Entry 6CG7 (X-ray diffraction, 2.71 A resolution); this record covers chains A and B.

== Chain A (and B) ==
Protein: Cadherin-22
Source organism: Mus musculus
Notes: fragment: ec1-2; chain B of this document is another copy of the same molecule, construct and numbering; everything in this record applies to it too
UniProt: Q9WTP5 (CAD22_MOUSE); residues 1-207 here correspond to UniProt positions 60-266 (UniProt number = residue number + 59)
Chain sequence (207 residues; numbered 1 to 207; the number before each row is that of its first residue):
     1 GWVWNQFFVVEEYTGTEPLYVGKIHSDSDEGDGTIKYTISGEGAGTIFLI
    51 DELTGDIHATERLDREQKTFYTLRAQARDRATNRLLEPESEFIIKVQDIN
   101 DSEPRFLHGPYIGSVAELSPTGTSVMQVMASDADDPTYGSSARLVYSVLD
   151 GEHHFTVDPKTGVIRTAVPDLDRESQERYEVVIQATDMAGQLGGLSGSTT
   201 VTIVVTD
Swiss-Prot annotation at these positions:
  - glycosylation: N100 (N-linked (GlcNAc...) asparagine)
Bound ions: Ca2+ site 1: E11, E12, D64, E66, D101; Ca2+ site 2: E11, E66, D98, I99, D101, D134; Ca2+ site 3: N100, S102, D132, D134, S141, D187
What the authors report for this chain:
  - specificity-determining residues: Y20, Q97

== Interface between chain A and chain B ==
Contacting residue pairs (52):
  G1(A) with S26(B); D27(B), hydrogen bond (backbone-side chain); E87(B), hydrogen bond (backbone-side chain)
  W2(A) with I24(B), hydrophobic; H25(B); Y37(B), hydrophobic; A75(B); Q76(B); A77(B), hydrophobic; E87(B); P88(B), hydrogen bond (side chain-backbone); S90(B), hydrogen bond
  V3(A) with H25(B), hydrogen bond (backbone-backbone)
  W4(A) with W4(B); N5(B); F7(B), hydrophobic; I24(B), hydrophobic; F92(B), hydrophobic
  N5(A) with W4(B)
  Q6(A) with K23(B), hydrogen bond (side chain-backbone)
  F7(A) with W4(B), hydrophobic; F8(B), hydrophobic
  F8(A) with F7(B), hydrophobic; G22(B); K23(B)
  Y20(A) with F8(B), hydrophobic; Q97(B); Y138(B)
  G22(A) with F8(B)
  K23(A) with Q6(B), hydrogen bond (backbone-side chain); F8(B)
  I24(A) with W4(B), hydrophobic
  H25(A) with W2(B); V3(B), hydrogen bond (backbone-backbone)
  S26(A) with G1(B)
  D27(A) with G1(B), hydrogen bond (side chain-backbone); V3(B)
  D56(A) with Y138(B)
  H58(A) with Y138(B), hydrogen bond
  A75(A) with W2(B)
  Q76(A) with W2(B)
  A77(A) with W2(B)
  E87(A) with G1(B), hydrogen bond (side chain-backbone); W2(B)
  P88(A) with W2(B), hydrogen bond (backbone-side chain)
  S90(A) with W2(B); W4(B)
  F92(A) with W4(B), hydrophobic
  Q97(A) with Y20(B)
  Y138(A) with Y20(B); D56(B); H58(B), hydrogen bond
Interface residues without a listed pair, chain A (27 interface residues in all): Y37
Interface residues without a listed pair, chain B (28 interface residues in all): V21
From the paper, about this interface:
  - pairs named by the authors: Y20(A)-Q97(B), Q97(A)-Y20(B)
  - interface residues, chain A: W2(A), W4(A)

== Overview ==
Chain A and chain B form an interface of 27 and 28 residues respectively; the contacts include 13 hydrogen
bonds. Polar contacts include G1(A)-D27(B), G1(A)-E87(B) and W2(A)-P88(B). The authors report contacts between
Y20(A) and Q97(B) and Q97(A) and Y20(B). The paper reports interface residues W2(A) and W4(A); specificity
determinants Y20(A) and Q97(A).
Chain A and chain B are both Cadherin-22 (Mus musculus); the structure, mouse cadherin-22 EC1-2 adhesive
fragment, was determined by X-ray diffraction together with 6CG6, 6CGB, 6CGS and 6CGU from the same study.
